PDB entry 3E6P | X-ray diffraction, 2.10 A resolution | chains L and H

Chain L:
Name: Prothrombin
From: Homo sapiens
Notes: EC 3.4.21.5; fragment: Activation peptide fragment 2 and thrombin light chain:
UniProtKB: P00734 (THRB_HUMAN); the construct has insertions or renumbered stretches relative to UniProt, so the offset changes along the chain: 163-286 = UniProt 206-329; 401-414 = UniProt 336-349
Chain sequence (158 residues; each row starts with the number of its first residue; note: 114 numbers in that range are skipped by the numbering (no residue carries them; nothing is unmodelled there); a row labelled like 414A-414M holds insertion residues (414A, then the next letters in order)):
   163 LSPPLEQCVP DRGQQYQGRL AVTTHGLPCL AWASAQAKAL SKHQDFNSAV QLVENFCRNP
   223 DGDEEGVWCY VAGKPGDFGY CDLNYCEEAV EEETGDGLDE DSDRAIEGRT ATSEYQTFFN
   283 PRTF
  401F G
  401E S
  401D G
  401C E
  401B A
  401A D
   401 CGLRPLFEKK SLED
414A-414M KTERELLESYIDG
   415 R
Not modelled in the structure: 163-168, 414M, 415
Disulfides: Cys-170/Cys-248, Cys-191/Cys-231, Cys-219/Cys-243
Swiss-Prot annotation at these positions:
  - site (Cleavage): Arg-271, Thr-272, Arg-415
What the authors report for this chain:
  - contacts within the chain: Trp-194/Trp-230 (pi stacking)
  - binding site for N-acetylglucosamine: Lys-236

Chain H:
Name: Prothrombin
From: Homo sapiens
Notes: EC 3.4.21.5; fragment: Thrombin heavy chain:
UniProtKB: P00734 (THRB_HUMAN); the construct lacks a stretch of the UniProt sequence and is renumbered around it, so the offset changes along the chain: 16-36 = UniProt 364-384; 37-60 = UniProt 386-409; 61-77 = UniProt 419-435; 78-97 = UniProt 437-456; 7 more segments
Chain sequence (259 residues; numbered 16 to 247 plus 28 insertion-coded residues; 1 number in that range is skipped by the numbering (no residue carries it; nothing is unmodelled there); the number before each row is that of its first residue; a row labelled like 60A-60I holds insertion residues (60A, then the next letters in order)):
    16 IVEGSDAEIG MSPWQVMLFR K
   36A S
    37 PQELLCGASL ISDRWVLTAA HCLL
60A-60I YPPWDKNFT
    61 ENDLLVRIGK HSRTRYE
   77A R
    78 NIEKISMLEK IYIHPRYNWR
   97A E
    98 NLDRDIALMK LKKPVAFSDY IHPVCLPDRE TA
129A-129C ASL
   130 LQAGYKGRVT GWGNLKETWT
149A-149E ANVGK
   150 GQPSVLQVVN LPIVERPVCK DSTRIRITDN MFCAG
  184A Y
   185 KP
186A-186D DEGK
   187 RGDACEGDSG GPFVMKSP
204A-204B FN
   205 NRWYQMGIVS WGE
   219 GCD
  221A R
   222 DGKYGFYTHV FRLKKWIQKV IDQFGE
Not modelled in the structure: 149, 149A-149E, 246-247
Disulfides: Cys-42/Cys-58, Cys-168/Cys-182, Cys-191/Cys-220
Covalently attached groups: compound DFK linked to His-57, Ser-195; N-acetylglucosamine (NAG) linked to Asn-60G
Ion coordination: Na+: Arg-221A, Lys-224
Ligand contacts: DFK (D-phenylalanyl-N-[(1S)-4-{[(Z)-amino(imino)methyl]amino}-1-(chloroacetyl)butyl]-L-prolinamide): Cys-58, Tyr-60A, Trp-60D, Glu-97A, Asn-98, Leu-99, Ile-174, Asp-189, Ala-190, Cys-191, Glu-192, Gly-193, Asp-194, Val-213, Ser-214, Trp-215, Gly-216, Glu-217, Gly-219, Cys-220, Gly-226
Swiss-Prot annotation at these positions:
  - region: Ala-183 to Val-200 (High affinity receptor-binding region which is also known as the TP508 peptide)
  - active site (Charge relay system): His-57, Asp-102, Ser-195
  - glycosylation: Asn-60G (N-linked (GlcNAc...) (complex) asparagine)
What the authors report for this chain:
  - Na+ coordination: Arg-221A, Lys-224
  - post-translational modification sites: Asn-60G

Interface between chain L and chain H:
Pairs across the interface (132):
  Leu-202(L) / Pro-92(H)
  Lys-204(L) / Gln-244(H)  hydrogen bond (backbone-side chain)
  His-205(L) / Trp-237(H)
  His-205(L) / Lys-240(H)
  His-205(L) / Val-241(H)
  His-205(L) / Gln-244(H)  hydrogen bond
  Gln-206(L) / Pro-92(H)
  Gln-206(L) / Arg-93(H)
  Gln-206(L) / Lys-240(H)  hydrogen bond (backbone-side chain)
  Asp-207(L) / Lys-236(H)
  Asp-223(L) / Arg-93(H)  salt bridge
  Asp-225(L) / Arg-93(H)  salt bridge
  Asp-225(L) / Arg-101(H)  salt bridge
  Glu-226(L) / Ile-176(H)
  Glu-226(L) / Thr-177(H)
  Glu-226(L) / Asp-178(H)  hydrogen bond (side chain-backbone)
  Glu-227(L) / Arg-175(H)  salt bridge
  Trp-230(L) / Arg-93(H)
  Pro-237(L) / Ile-90(H)  hydrophobic
  Pro-237(L) / His-91(H)
  Pro-237(L) / Pro-92(H)
  Pro-237(L) / Trp-96(H)  hydrogen bond (backbone-side chain)
  Gly-238(L) / Pro-92(H)  hydrogen bond (backbone-backbone)
  Gly-238(L) / Tyr-94(H)
  Gly-238(L) / Arg-97(H)  hydrogen bond (backbone-side chain)
  Asp-239(L) / Arg-97(H)  salt bridge
  Phe-240(L) / Arg-93(H)
  Phe-240(L) / Asn-95(H)
  Phe-240(L) / Arg-101(H)
  Tyr-242(L) / Arg-93(H)
  Tyr-242(L) / Arg-101(H)
  Glu-254(L) / Arg-165(H)
  Thr-256(L) / Leu-130(H)
  Thr-256(L) / Gln-131(H)
  Thr-256(L) / Ala-132(H)
  Thr-256(L) / Val-163(H)
  Thr-256(L) / Glu-164(H)
  Thr-256(L) / Arg-165(H)
  Gly-257(L) / Gln-131(H)
  Gly-259(L) / Arg-233(H)  hydrogen bond (backbone-side chain)
  Leu-260(L) / Arg-126(H)
  Asp-261(L) / Arg-126(H)  hydrogen bond (backbone-side chain)
  Glu-262(L) / Arg-126(H)
  Glu-262(L) / Lys-236(H)  hydrogen bond (backbone-side chain)
  Asp-263(L) / Arg-126(H)  salt bridge
  Asp-263(L) / Phe-232(H)
  Asp-263(L) / Lys-236(H)
  Ser-264(L) / Lys-235(H)
  Ser-264(L) / Lys-236(H)
  Ser-264(L) / Gln-239(H)
  Asp-265(L) / Lys-236(H)  salt bridge
  Tyr-277(L) / Asp-125(H)
  Tyr-277(L) / Asn-204B(H)
  Tyr-277(L) / Arg-206(H)
  Phe-280(L) / Asp-125(H)
  Phe-280(L) / Lys-235(H)
  Phe-280(L) / Gln-239(H)
  Phe-281(L) / Ile-242(H)  hydrophobic
  Phe-281(L) / Asp-243(H)
  Asn-282(L) / Asp-243(H)
  Thr-285(L) / Arg-50(H)
  Phe-286(L) / Ile-47(H)
  Phe-286(L) / Ser-48(H)
  Phe-286(L) / Trp-51(H)  hydrogen bond (backbone-side chain)
  Phe-286(L) / Ile-242(H)
  Cys-401(L) / Pro-120(H)
  Cys-401(L) / Val-121(H)
  Cys-401(L) / Cys-122(H)  disulfide
  Cys-401(L) / Arg-206(H)  hydrogen bond (backbone-side chain)
  Asp-401A(L) / His-119(H)  hydrogen bond (backbone-side chain)
  Asp-401A(L) / Arg-206(H)
  Ala-401B(L) / Arg-206(H)  hydrogen bond (backbone-side chain)
  Gly-401D(L) / Phe-114(H)
  Gly-401D(L) / Pro-120(H)
  Ser-401E(L) / Ser-48(H)
  Ser-401E(L) / Asp-49(H)  hydrogen bond (backbone-backbone)
  Ser-401E(L) / Phe-114(H)
  Gly-401F(L) / Ser-48(H)
  Gly-401F(L) / Asp-49(H)
  Gly-401F(L) / Arg-50(H)
  Gly-402(L) / Trp-29(H)
  Gly-402(L) / Pro-120(H)  hydrogen bond (backbone-backbone)
  Gly-402(L) / Val-121(H)
  Gly-402(L) / Cys-122(H)  hydrogen bond (backbone-side chain)
  Gly-402(L) / Arg-206(H)
  Gly-402(L) / Trp-207(H)  hydrogen bond (backbone-backbone)
  Leu-403(L) / His-119(H)  hydrogen bond (backbone-side chain)
  Leu-403(L) / Asn-205(H)
  Leu-403(L) / Arg-206(H)
  Arg-404(L) / Gly-25(H)
  Arg-404(L) / Met-26(H)  hydrogen bond (side chain-backbone)
  Arg-404(L) / Pro-28(H)
  Arg-404(L) / Trp-29(H)
  Arg-404(L) / Arg-137(H)
  Arg-404(L) / Trp-207(H)
  Pro-405(L) / Ser-115(H)
  Pro-405(L) / Asp-116(H)
  Pro-405(L) / His-119(H)
  Leu-406(L) / Ile-24(H)
  Leu-406(L) / Asp-116(H)
  Phe-407(L) / Glu-23(H)
  Phe-407(L) / Ile-24(H)
  Phe-407(L) / Gly-25(H)
  Phe-407(L) / Met-26(H)  hydrophobic
  Glu-408(L) / Lys-202(H)  salt bridge
  Glu-408(L) / Asn-205(H)
  Glu-408(L) / Trp-207(H)  hydrogen bond
  Lys-409(L) / His-119(H)
  Asp-414(L) / Glu-23(H)
  Asp-414(L) / Met-26(H)
  Asp-414(L) / Arg-137(H)  salt bridge
  Lys-414A(L) / Glu-23(H)  hydrogen bond (backbone-side chain)
  Thr-414B(L) / Arg-137(H)  hydrogen bond
  Thr-414B(L) / Asn-159(H)  hydrogen bond (backbone-side chain)
  Glu-414C(L) / Arg-137(H)
  Glu-414C(L) / Lys-202(H)  salt bridge
  Glu-414E(L) / Lys-135(H)  salt bridge
  Glu-414E(L) / Asn-159(H)  hydrogen bond
  Glu-414E(L) / Tyr-184A(H)  hydrogen bond
  Glu-414E(L) / Lys-186D(H)  salt bridge
  Leu-414F(L) / Lys-135(H)
  Leu-414F(L) / Asn-159(H)
  Leu-414F(L) / Trp-207(H)  hydrophobic
  Leu-414G(L) / Pro-204(H)  hydrophobic
  Ser-414I(L) / Gly-133(H)
  Ser-414I(L) / Tyr-134(H)
  Ser-414I(L) / Lys-135(H)  hydrogen bond (side chain-backbone)
  Tyr-414J(L) / Leu-129C(H)
  Tyr-414J(L) / Tyr-134(H)  hydrophobic
  Tyr-414J(L) / Met-201(H)
  Tyr-414J(L) / Lys-202(H)  hydrogen bond (side chain-backbone)
  Tyr-414J(L) / Pro-204(H)
Interface residues without a listed pair, chain L (56 interface residues in all): Arg-174, Glu-401C
Interface residues without a listed pair, chain H (75 interface residues in all): Leu-60, Tyr-89, Glu-97A, Tyr-117, Leu-123, Pro-124, Gly-136, Ile-162, Ser-203, Ile-238
Disulfides between the chains: Cys-401(L)/Cys-122(H)
Interface features reported in the paper:
  - pairs named by the authors: Trp-230(L)/Arg-93(H) (cation-pi contact), Pro-237(L)/Trp-96(H), Gly-238(L)/Arg-97(H) (backbone contact), Gly-238(L)/Pro-92(H) (backbone contact), Asp-239(L)/Arg-97(H) (salt bridge), Lys-240(H)/Gln-206(L) (hydrogen bond)
  - interface residues, chain L: Lys-204(L), His-205(L), Asp-223(L), Asp-225(L), Glu-226(L), Tyr-242(L)
  - interface residues, chain H: Arg-93(H), Arg-101(H), Arg-175(H), Asp-178(H), Trp-237(H), Lys-240(H), Gln-244(H)

Overview:
The interface between chain L and chain H involves 56 residues on one side and 75 on the other, with 1
disulfide bond, 28 hydrogen bonds and 12 salt bridges. Among the polar pairs are Asp-223(L)/Arg-93(H),
Asp-225(L)/Arg-93(H) and Asp-225(L)/Arg-101(H). The paper describes a cation-pi contact between Trp-230(L) and
Arg-93(H); a contact between Pro-237(L) and Trp-96(H); backbone contacts between Gly-238(L) and Arg-97(H) and
Gly-238(L) and Pro-92(H). From the paper: a binding site for N-acetylglucosamine at Lys-236(L); interface
residues Lys-204(L), His-205(L) and Arg-93(H) among others.
Chain L is Prothrombin and chain H is Prothrombin, both from Homo sapiens; the structure, Crystal structure of
human meizothrombin desF1, was determined by X-ray diffraction.
